7ZD7 - chains A and C; structure by X-ray diffraction, 1.90 A resolution.

# Chain A (and C)
Molecule: Adenosylhomocysteinase
From: Synechocystis sp. PCC 6803
Notes: EC 3.3.1.1; chain C of this document is another copy of the same molecule, construct and numbering; everything in this record applies to it too
Reference sequence: P74008 (SAHH_SYNY3); numbering as in UniProt (aligned over 1-425)
Sequence (425 residues; row label = number of the first residue in the row):
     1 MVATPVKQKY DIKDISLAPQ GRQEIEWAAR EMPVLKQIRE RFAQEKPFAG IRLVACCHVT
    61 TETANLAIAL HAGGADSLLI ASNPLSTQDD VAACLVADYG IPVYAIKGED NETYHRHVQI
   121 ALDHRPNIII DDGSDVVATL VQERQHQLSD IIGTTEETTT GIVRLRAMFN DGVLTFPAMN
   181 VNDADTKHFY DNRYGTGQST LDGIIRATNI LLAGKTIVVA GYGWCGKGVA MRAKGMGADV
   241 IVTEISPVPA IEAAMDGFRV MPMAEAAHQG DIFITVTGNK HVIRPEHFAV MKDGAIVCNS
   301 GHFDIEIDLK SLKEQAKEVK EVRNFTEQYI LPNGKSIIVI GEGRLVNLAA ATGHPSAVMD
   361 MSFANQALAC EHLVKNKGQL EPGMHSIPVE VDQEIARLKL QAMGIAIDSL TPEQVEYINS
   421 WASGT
Not modelled in the structure: 1-8, 423-425
Differences from the reference sequence: engineered mutation Glu-24 (Arg in P74008), Thr-352 (Glu in P74008)
Bound ions: rubidium ion site 1 near Thr-61 (its only coordinating residue here); rubidium ion site 2 near Tyr-417 (its only coordinating residue here)
Small-molecule neighbours:
  - adenosine (ADN): His-58, Thr-60, Glu-62, Thr-63, Asp-132, Glu-157, Thr-158, Asn-182, Lys-187, Asp-191, His-302, Leu-345, Asn-347, Leu-348, Thr-352, Gly-353, His-354, Met-359, Phe-363
  - NAD (nicotinamide-adenine-dinucleotide): Thr-158, Thr-159, Thr-160, Lys-187, Asp-191, Asn-192, Thr-196, Ala-220, Gly-221, Tyr-222, Gly-223, Trp-224, Cys-225, Gly-226, Thr-243, Glu-244, Ile-245, Ser-246, Pro-249, Val-276, Thr-277, Gly-278, Asn-279, Val-282, Ser-300, Gly-301, His-302, Glu-306, Leu-345, Asn-347, Leu-348, His-354, Leu-410, Gln-414
Curated features (UniProtKB/Swiss-Prot):
  - binding site (substrate): Thr-60, Asp-132, Glu-157, Lys-187, Asp-191
  - binding site (NAD(+)): Thr-158 to Thr-160, Asn-192, Gly-221 to Gly-226, Glu-244, Asn-279, Ser-300 to His-302, Asn-347

# How chain A and chain C interact
Residue-residue contacts (55):
  Gln-23(A) with Glu-321(C), hydrogen bond; Val-322(C), hydrogen bond (side chain-backbone); Arg-323(C)
  Glu-24(A) with Arg-323(C), salt bridge
  Trp-27(A) with Thr-208(C), hydrogen bond (side chain-backbone); Arg-323(C)
  Arg-30(A) with Gly-294(C), hydrogen bond (side chain-backbone); Gln-328(C); Ser-336(C), hydrogen bond
  Glu-31(A) with Ile-210(C); Lys-215(C), salt bridge
  Gln-198(A) with Ile-205(C); Ile-210(C), hydrogen bond (side chain-backbone); Leu-211(C); Leu-212(C), hydrogen bond (side chain-backbone); Met-236(C)
  Asp-202(A) with Ile-205(C)
  Ile-205(A) with Gln-198(C); Asp-202(C); Arg-206(C)
  Arg-206(A) with Ile-205(C); Arg-206(C); Asn-209(C), hydrogen bond
  Thr-208(A) with Trp-27(C), hydrogen bond (backbone-side chain)
  Asn-209(A) with Arg-206(C), hydrogen bond; Thr-352(C), hydrogen bond; Pro-355(C)
  Ile-210(A) with Glu-31(C); Gln-198(C), hydrogen bond (backbone-side chain)
  Leu-211(A) with Gln-198(C); Pro-355(C); Ala-357(C), hydrophobic
  Leu-212(A) with Gln-198(C), hydrogen bond (backbone-side chain)
  Ala-213(A) with Arg-232(C)
  Lys-215(A) with Glu-31(C), salt bridge
  Arg-232(A) with Ala-213(C); Gly-235(C), hydrogen bond (side chain-backbone); Met-236(C), hydrogen bond (side chain-backbone); Gly-237(C)
  Gly-235(A) with Arg-232(C), hydrogen bond (backbone-side chain); Gly-235(C)
  Met-236(A) with Gln-198(C); Arg-232(C); Met-236(C), hydrophobic
  Gly-237(A) with Arg-232(C)
  Glu-321(A) with Gln-23(C), hydrogen bond (backbone-side chain)
  Val-322(A) with Gln-23(C)
  Arg-323(A) with Glu-24(C), salt bridge; Trp-27(C)
  Gln-328(A) with Arg-30(C)
  Ser-336(A) with Arg-30(C)
  Thr-352(A) with Asn-209(C), hydrogen bond
  Pro-355(A) with Asn-209(C); Leu-211(C)
  Ala-357(A) with Leu-211(C), hydrophobic
Also at the interface, not in a pair above, chain A (34 interface residues in all): Tyr-194, Met-231, Gly-294, Thr-326, Ile-338, Val-358
Also at the interface, not in a pair above, chain C (34 interface residues in all): Tyr-194, Met-231, Thr-326, Ile-338, Val-358

# Summary
Chain A and chain C each contribute 34 residues to their interface; the contacts include 18 hydrogen bonds and
4 salt bridges. Among the polar pairs are Glu-24(A)/Arg-323(C), Glu-31(A)/Lys-215(C) and Gln-23(A)/Glu-321(C).
Chain A binds NAD and adenosine.
Chain A and chain C are both Adenosylhomocysteinase (Synechocystis sp. PCC 6803); the structure, Crystal
structure of the R24E/E352T double mutant of S-adenosyl-L-homocysteine hydrolase from Synechocystis sp. PCC
6803 cocrystallized ..., was determined by X-ray diffraction (same publication as 7ZD8, 7ZD9, 7O5L and 7O5M).
